Entry 8AVB (electron microscopy, 4.43 A resolution (low resolution: residue-level contacts below are approximate; hydrogen-bond / salt-bridge calls are withheld)); this record covers chains B and F of the 3 polymer chains in the assembly.

# Chain B (and F)
Name: Leptin receptor
Organism: Mus musculus
Notes: chain F of this document is another copy of the same molecule, construct and numbering; everything in this record applies to it too
Reference sequence: P48356 (LEPR_MOUSE); residues 22-839 here = UniProt positions 22-839
Sequence (835 residues; each row starts with the number of its first residue):
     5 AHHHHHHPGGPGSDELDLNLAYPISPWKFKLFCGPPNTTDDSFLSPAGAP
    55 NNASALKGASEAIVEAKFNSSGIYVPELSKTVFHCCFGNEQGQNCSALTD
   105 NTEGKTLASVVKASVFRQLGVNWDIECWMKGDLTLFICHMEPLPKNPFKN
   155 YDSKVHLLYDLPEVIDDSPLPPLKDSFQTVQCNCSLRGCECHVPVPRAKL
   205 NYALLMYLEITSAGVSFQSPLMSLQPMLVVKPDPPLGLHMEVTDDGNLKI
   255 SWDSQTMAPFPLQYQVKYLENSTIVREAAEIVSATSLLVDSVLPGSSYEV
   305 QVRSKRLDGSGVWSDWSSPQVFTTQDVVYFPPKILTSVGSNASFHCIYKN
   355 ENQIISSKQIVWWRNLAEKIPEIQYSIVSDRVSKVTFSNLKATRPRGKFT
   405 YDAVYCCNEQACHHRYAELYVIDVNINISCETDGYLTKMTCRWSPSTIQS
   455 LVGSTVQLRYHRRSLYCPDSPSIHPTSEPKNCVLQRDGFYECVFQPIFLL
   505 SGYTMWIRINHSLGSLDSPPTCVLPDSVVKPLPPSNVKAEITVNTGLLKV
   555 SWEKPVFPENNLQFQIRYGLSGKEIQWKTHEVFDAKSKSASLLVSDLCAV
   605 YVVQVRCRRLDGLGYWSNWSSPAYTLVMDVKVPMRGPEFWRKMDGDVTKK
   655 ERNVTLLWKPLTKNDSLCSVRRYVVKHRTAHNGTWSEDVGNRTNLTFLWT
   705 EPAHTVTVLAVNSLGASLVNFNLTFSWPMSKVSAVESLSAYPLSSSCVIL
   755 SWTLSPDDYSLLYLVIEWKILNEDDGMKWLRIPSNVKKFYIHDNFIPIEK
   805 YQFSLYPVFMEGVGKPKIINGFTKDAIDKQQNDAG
Unresolved in the structure: 5-234, 828-839
Cystine bridges: Cys-350/Cys-410, Cys-411/Cys-416, Cys-434/Cys-445, Cys-471/Cys-526, Cys-486/Cys-496, Cys-602/Cys-672
Construct notes: expression tag (5-21)
Swiss-Prot annotation at these positions:
  - region: His-465 to Glu-482 (Leptin-binding)
  - motif: Trp-620 to Ser-624 (WSXWS motif)
  - glycosylation (N-linked (GlcNAc...) asparagine): Asn-41, Asn-56, Asn-73, Asn-98, Asn-187, Asn-275, Asn-345, Asn-431, Asn-514, Asn-622, Asn-657, Asn-668, Asn-686, Asn-695, Asn-698, Asn-726
  - natural variant: Val-541 (V541I: In strain: NZO), Asp-600 (D600N: In strain: KK Obese), Val-651 (V651I: In strain: NZO)

# Interface between chain B and chain F
Contacting residue pairs (19):
  Ser-749(B) / Leu-747(F)
  Ile-774(B) / Lys-792(F)
  Phe-799(B) / Leu-747(F)
  Ile-800(B) / Ile-753(F)
  Ile-800(B) / Lys-792(F)
  Ile-800(B) / Tyr-794(F)
  Pro-801(B) / Tyr-745(F)
  Pro-801(B) / Leu-747(F)
  Pro-801(B) / Ile-753(F)
  Ile-802(B) / Tyr-745(F)
  Ile-802(B) / Ile-753(F)
  Ile-802(B) / Leu-754(F)
  Ile-802(B) / Ser-755(F)
  Ile-802(B) / Lys-791(F)
  Ile-802(B) / Lys-792(F)
  Ile-802(B) / Phe-793(F)
  Glu-803(B) / Lys-791(F)
  Glu-803(B) / Lys-792(F)
  Lys-804(B) / Lys-791(F)
Interface residues without a listed pair, chain B (11 interface residues in all): Glu-777, Asn-798, Phe-826

# Overview
The interface between chain B and chain F involves 11 residues on one side and 9 on the other.
Both chains are Leptin receptor (Mus musculus). Entry 8AVB (Cryo-EM structure for mouse leptin in complex with
the mouse LEP-R ectodomain (1:2 mLEP:mLEPR model)) was determined by electron microscopy, deposited together
with 7Z3Q, 7Z3R, 8AV2, 8AVC, 8AVD, 8AVE and 3 further entries.
